1R9N - chains B and F of the 4 polymer chains in the assembly; structure by X-ray diffraction, 2.30 A resolution.

== Chain B ==
Protein: Dipeptidyl peptidase IV
From: Homo sapiens
Notes: EC 3.4.14.5
Reference sequence: P27487 (DPP4_HUMAN); residues 39-766 here = UniProt positions 39-766
Amino-acid sequence (739 residues; numbered 28 to 766; the number before each row is that of its first residue):
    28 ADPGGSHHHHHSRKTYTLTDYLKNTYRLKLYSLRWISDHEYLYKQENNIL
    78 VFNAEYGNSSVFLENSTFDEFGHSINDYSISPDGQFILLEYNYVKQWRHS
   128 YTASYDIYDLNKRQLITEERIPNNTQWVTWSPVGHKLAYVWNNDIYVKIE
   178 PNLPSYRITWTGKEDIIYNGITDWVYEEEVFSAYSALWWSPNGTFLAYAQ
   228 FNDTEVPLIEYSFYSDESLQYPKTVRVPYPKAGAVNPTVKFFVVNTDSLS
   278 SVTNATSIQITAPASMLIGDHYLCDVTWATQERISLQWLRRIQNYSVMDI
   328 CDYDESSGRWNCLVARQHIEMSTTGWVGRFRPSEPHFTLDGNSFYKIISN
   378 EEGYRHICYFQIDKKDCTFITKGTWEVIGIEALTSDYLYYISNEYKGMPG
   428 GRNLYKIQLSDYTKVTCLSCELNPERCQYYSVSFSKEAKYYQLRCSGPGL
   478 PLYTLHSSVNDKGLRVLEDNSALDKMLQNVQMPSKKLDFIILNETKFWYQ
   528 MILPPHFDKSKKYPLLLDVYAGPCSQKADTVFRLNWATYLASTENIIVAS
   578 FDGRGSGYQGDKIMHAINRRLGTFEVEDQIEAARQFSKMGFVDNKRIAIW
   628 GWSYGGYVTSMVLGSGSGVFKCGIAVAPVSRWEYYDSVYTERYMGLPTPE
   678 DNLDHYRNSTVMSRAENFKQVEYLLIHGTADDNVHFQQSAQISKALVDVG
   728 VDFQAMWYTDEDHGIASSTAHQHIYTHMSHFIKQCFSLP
Unresolved in the structure: 28-35
Differences from the reference sequence: cloning artifact (28-33); expression tag (34-38)
Disulfides: C328-C339, C385-C394, C444-C447, C454-C472, C649-C762
Covalently attached groups: N-acetylglucosamine (NAG) linked to N85, N150, N219, N229, N281, N321
UniProt features mapped onto this chain:
  - active site (Charge relay system): S630, D708, H740
  - glycosylation (N-linked (GlcNAc...) asparagine): N85, N92, N150, N219, N229, N281, N321, N520, N685
  - mutagenesis: N85 (N85A: Does not inhibit dipeptidyl peptidase activity, interaction with ADA and homodimer formation), N92 (N92A: Does not inhibit dipeptidyl peptidase activity, interaction with ADA and homodimer formation), N150 (N150A: Does not inhibit dipeptidyl peptidase activity, interaction with ADA and homodimer formation), E205 (E205K: Inhibits dipeptidyl peptidase activity), E206 (E206L: Inhibits dipeptidyl peptidase activity), N219 (N219A: Does not inhibit dipeptidyl peptidase activity, interaction with ADA and homodimer formation), N229 (N229A: Does not inhibit dipeptidyl peptidase activity, interaction with ADA and homodimer formation), N281 (N281A: Does not inhibit dipeptidyl peptidase activity, interaction with ADA and homodimer formation), N321 (N321A: Does not inhibit dipeptidyl peptidase activity, interaction with ADA and homodimer formation), N520 (N520A: Does not inhibit dipeptidyl peptidase activity, interaction with ADA and homodimer formation), N685 (N685A: Does not inhibit dipeptidyl peptidase activity, interaction with ADA and homodimer formation), H750 (H750A: Inhibits weakly homodimerization and dipeptidyl peptidase activity ...)
Reported in the primary citation:
  - binding site for Neuropeptide Y: R125, E205, E206, F357, Y547, W629, S630, Y631, V656, Y662, Y666, Y752
  - binding site for Neuropeptide Y: W659
  - binding site for Neuropeptide Y (chain F): V711
  - specificity-determining residues: Y631, V656, W659, Y662, Y666, V711
  - catalytic residues: Y547, S630, Y631
  - mutagenesis - S716A (41 x 106 M-1 sec-1): unchanged catalytic activity on Ala-Pro-AFC

== Chain F ==
Protein: Neuropeptide Y
Reference sequence: Q9XSW6 (NPY_MACMU); residues 1001-1010 here correspond to UniProt positions 29-38 (UniProt number = residue number - 972)
Amino-acid sequence (10 residues; row label = number of the first residue in the row):
  1001 YPSKPDNPGE
Unresolved in the structure: 1007-1010
UniProt features mapped onto this chain:
  - site: P1002, S1003 (Cleavage)

== Chain B / chain F interface ==
Residue-residue contacts (23):
  R125(B) with Y1001(F), hydrogen bond (side chain-backbone); S1003(F), hydrogen bond (side chain-backbone); P1005(F)
  E205(B) with Y1001(F), hydrogen bond (side chain-backbone)
  E206(B) with Y1001(F), hydrogen bond (side chain-backbone)
  Y547(B) with Y1001(F); P1002(F), hydrogen bond (side chain-backbone); S1003(F)
  W629(B) with K1004(F)
  S630(B) with P1002(F), hydrogen bond (side chain-backbone); S1003(F), hydrogen bond (side chain-backbone)
  Y631(B) with P1002(F), hydrogen bond (backbone-backbone)
  Y662(B) with Y1001(F), hydrogen bond (side chain-backbone); P1002(F)
  Y666(B) with P1002(F)
  N710(B) with Y1001(F), hydrogen bond (side chain-backbone)
  H740(B) with P1002(F); S1003(F), hydrogen bond (side chain-backbone); K1004(F); P1005(F)
  G741(B) with K1004(F); P1005(F)
  Y752(B) with K1004(F), hydrogen bond
Other interface residues (no listed pair), chain B (17 interface residues in all): F357, V656, V711, H748
Other interface residues (no listed pair), chain F (6 interface residues in all): D1006

== In short ==
The interface between chain B and chain F involves 17 residues on one side and 6 on the other, with 12
hydrogen bonds. Polar pairs include R125(B)-Y1001(F), R125(B)-S1003(F) and E205(B)-Y1001(F). From the paper:
catalytic residues Y547(B), S630(B) and Y631(B); S716A of chain B leaves catalytic activity on Ala-Pro-AFC
unchanged.
Chain B is Dipeptidyl peptidase IV (Homo sapiens) and chain F is Neuropeptide Y; the structure, Crystal
Structure of human dipeptidyl peptidase IV in complex with a decapeptide (tNPY) at 2.3 Ang. ..., was
determined by X-ray diffraction, deposited together with 1R9M.
